Entry 5NZZ (X-ray diffraction, 2.60 A resolution); this record covers chains A and H.

[Chain A]
Molecule: TGF-beta-activated kinase 1 and MAP3K7-binding protein 1
Source organism: Homo sapiens
UniProt: Q15750 (TAB1_HUMAN); the construct has insertions or renumbered stretches relative to UniProt, so the offset changes along the chain: 1-373 = UniProt 1-373; 384-502 = UniProt 386-504
Chain sequence (504 residues; row label = number of the first residue in the row; note: 10 numbers in that range are skipped by the numbering (no residue carries them; nothing is unmodelled there); a row labelled like 373A-373L holds insertion residues (373A, then the next letters in order)):
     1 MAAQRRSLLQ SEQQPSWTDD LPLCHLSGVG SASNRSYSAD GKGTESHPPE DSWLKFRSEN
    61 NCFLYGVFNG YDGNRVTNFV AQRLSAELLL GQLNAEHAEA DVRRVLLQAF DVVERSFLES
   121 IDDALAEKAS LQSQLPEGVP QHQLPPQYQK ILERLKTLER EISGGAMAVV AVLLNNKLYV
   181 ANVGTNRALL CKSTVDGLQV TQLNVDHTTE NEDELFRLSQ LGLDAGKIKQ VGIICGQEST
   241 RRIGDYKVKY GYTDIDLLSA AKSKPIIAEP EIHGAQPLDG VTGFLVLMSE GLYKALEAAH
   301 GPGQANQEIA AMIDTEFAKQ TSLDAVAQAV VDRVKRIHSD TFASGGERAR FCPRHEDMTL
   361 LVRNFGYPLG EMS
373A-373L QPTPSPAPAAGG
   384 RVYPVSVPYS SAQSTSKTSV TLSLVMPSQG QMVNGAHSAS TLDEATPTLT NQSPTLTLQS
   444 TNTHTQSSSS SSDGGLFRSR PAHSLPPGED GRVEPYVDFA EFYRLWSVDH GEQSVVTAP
Disordered / not traced: 1-14, 373A-373L, 396-403, 411-502
Metal / ion sites: Ni2+: Asn69, Gly70
Curated features (UniProtKB/Swiss-Prot):
  - site: Phe482 (Required for interaction with MAP3K7)
  - modified residue: Ser7 (Phosphoserine), Ser373E (Phosphoserine), Ser421 (Phosphoserine), Thr429 (Phosphothreonine), Ser436 (Phosphoserine), Thr440 (Phosphothreonine)
  - glycosylation: Ser393 (O-linked (GlcNAc) serine)
What the authors report for this chain:
  - mutagenesis - V390A/Y392A/V408G/M409A: abolished signaling with Mitogen-activated protein kinase 14 (chain H)
  - mutagenesis - V390A/Y392A, V408G/M409A: decreased signaling with Mitogen-activated protein kinase 14 (chain H)

[Chain H]
Molecule: Mitogen-activated protein kinase 14
Source organism: Mus musculus
Notes: EC 2.7.11.24
UniProt: P47811 (MK14_MOUSE); residue numbers follow UniProt; this construct covers 1-360
Chain sequence (360 residues; numbered 1 to 360; the number before each row is that of its first residue):
     1 MSQERPTFYR QELNKTIWEV PERYQNLSPV GSGAYGSVCA AFDTKTGHRV AVKKLSRPFQ
    61 SIIHAKRTYR ELRLLKHMKH ENVIGLLDVF TPARSLEEFN DVYLVTHLMG ADLNNIVKCQ
   121 KLTDDHVQFL IYQILRGLKY IHSADIIHRD LKPSNLAVNE DCELKILDFG LARHTDDEMT
   181 GYVATRWYRA PEIMLNWMHY NQTVDIWSVG CIMAELLTGR TLFPGTDHID QLKLILRLVG
   241 TPGAELLKKI SSESARNYIQ SLAQMPKMNF ANVFIGANPL AVDLLEKMLV LDSDKRITAA
   301 QALAHAYFAQ YHDPDDEPVA DPYDQSFESR DLLIDEWKSL TYDEVISFVP PPLDQEEMES
Disordered / not traced: 1-4, 30-36, 249-250, 315-316, 353-360
Modified residues: Thr180 (phosphothreonine; TPO); Tyr182 (O-phosphotyrosine; PTR)
Metal / ion sites: Mg2+ site 1 near Asp145 (its only coordinating residue here); Mg2+ site 2: Asn155, Asp168 (together with ATP-gamma-S)
Residues lining bound ligands: ATP-gamma-S (AGS; phosphothiophosphoric acid-adenylate ester): Ser37, Val38, Ala51, Ser56, Glu71, Thr106, His107, Leu108, Met109, Gly110, Ala111, Asp112, Ser154, Asn155, Leu167, Asp168, Gly170
What the authors report for this chain:
  - post-translational modification sites: Thr180, Tyr182

[Chain A / chain H interface]
Pairs across the interface (16; chain A residue first):
  Pro15(A) with Trp197(H), hydrophobic
  Ser16(A) with His228(H), hydrogen bond (backbone-side chain)
  Trp17(A) with Met194(H); Ile229(H), hydrophobic; Ala255(H)
  Asp20(A) with Asp227(H); Ile229(H)
  Arg83(A) with Glu253(H); Ser254(H)
  Ala86(A) with Ser254(H); Asn257(H), hydrogen bond (backbone-side chain)
  Glu87(A) with Asn257(H), hydrogen bond
  Leu90(A) with Asn257(H); Tyr258(H), hydrophobic; Ser261(H)
  Gln92(A) with Asn257(H)
Also at the interface, not in a pair above, chain H (12 interface residues in all): Leu232

[Overview]
9 residues of chain A and 12 residues of chain H are in contact, with 3 hydrogen bonds. Polar contacts include
Ser16(A)-His228(H), Ala86(A)-Asn257(H) and Glu87(A)-Asn257(H). Bound to chain H: ATP-gamma-S. The paper
reports that V390A/Y392A and V408G/M409A of chain A reduce signaling with Mitogen-activated protein kinase 14
(chain H); modification sites Thr180(H) and Tyr182(H).
Chain A is TGF-beta-activated kinase 1 and MAP3K7-binding protein 1 (Homo sapiens) and chain H is
Mitogen-activated protein kinase 14 (Mus musculus); the structure, Crystal structure of phosphorylated
p38aMAPK in complex with TAB1, was determined by X-ray diffraction.
